4CJ0 - chains A and B; structure by X-ray diffraction, 1.10 A resolution.

== Chain A ==
Molecule: Endoglucanase D
From: Clostridium thermocellum
Notes: EC 3.2.1.4
Reference sequence: P0C2S4 (GUND_CLOTM); residues 25-649 here correspond to UniProt positions 1-625 (UniProt number = residue number - 24)
Chain sequence (625 residues; each row starts with the number of its first residue):
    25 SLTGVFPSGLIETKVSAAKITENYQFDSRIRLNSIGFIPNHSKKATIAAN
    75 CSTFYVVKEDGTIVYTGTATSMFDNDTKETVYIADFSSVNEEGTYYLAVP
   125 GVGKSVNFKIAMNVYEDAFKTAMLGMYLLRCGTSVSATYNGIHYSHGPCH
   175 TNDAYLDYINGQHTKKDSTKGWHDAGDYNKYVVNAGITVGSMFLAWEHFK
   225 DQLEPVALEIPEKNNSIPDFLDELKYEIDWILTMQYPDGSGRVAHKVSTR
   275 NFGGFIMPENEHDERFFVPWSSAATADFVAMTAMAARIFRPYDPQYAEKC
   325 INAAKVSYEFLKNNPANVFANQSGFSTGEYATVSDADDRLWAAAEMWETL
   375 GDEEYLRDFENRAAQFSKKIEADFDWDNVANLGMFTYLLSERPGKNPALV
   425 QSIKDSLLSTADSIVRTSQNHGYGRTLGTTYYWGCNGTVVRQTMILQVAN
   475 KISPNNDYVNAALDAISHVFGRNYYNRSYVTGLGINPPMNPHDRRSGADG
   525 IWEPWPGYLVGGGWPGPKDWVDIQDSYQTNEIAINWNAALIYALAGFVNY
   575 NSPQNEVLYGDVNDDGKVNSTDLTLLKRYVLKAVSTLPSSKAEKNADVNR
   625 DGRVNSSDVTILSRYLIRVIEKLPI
Disordered / not traced: 25-41, 576-649
Bound ions: Zn2+: Cys155, Cys173, His174, His197; Ca2+ site 1: Glu236, Asn239, Ile241, Asp243, Asp246; Ca2+ site 2: Thr356, Ser358, Asp361, Asp362, Asp401; Ca2+ site 3: Ser520, Asp523, Ile525
Swiss-Prot annotation at these positions:
  - active site: Asp201 (Nucleophile), His516, Asp546, Glu555 (Proton donor)
What the authors report for this chain:
  - catalytic residues: Asp198, Asp201, Glu555 (citing earlier work)
  - specificity-determining residues: Glu353, Val357, Trp538 (by similarity / conservation)

== Chain B ==
Molecule: E12 affitin
From: Synthetic construct
Chain sequence (81 residues; each row starts with the number of its first residue; numbers below 1 keep their minus sign (Met-10 is residue -10)):
   -10 MRGSHHHHHHGSVKVKFVSSGEEKEVDTSKIKKVWRNLTKYGTIVQFTYD
    40 DNGKTGRGYVRELDAPKELLDMLARAEGKLN
Disordered / not traced: -10 to 1, 40-44, 67-70

== Chain A / chain B interface ==
Pairs across the interface (26; chain A residue first):
  Ala199(A) - Lys29(B)
  Phe276(A) - Tyr30(B)
  Thr351(A) - Tyr30(B)
  Gly352(A) - Lys29(B)
  Gly352(A) - Tyr30(B)
  Glu353(A) - Lys29(B)  hydrogen bond (backbone-backbone)
  Glu353(A) - Tyr30(B)
  Tyr354(A) - Lys29(B)  hydrogen bond (backbone-backbone)
  Ala355(A) - Leu27(B)
  Trp400(A) - Leu27(B)  hydrophobic
  Trp400(A) - Thr28(B)
  Trp400(A) - Lys29(B)
  Asp401(A) - Leu27(B)
  Tyr455(A) - Gln35(B)  hydrogen bond (backbone-side chain)
  Tyr456(A) - Asn26(B)
  Trp457(A) - Thr28(B)
  Trp457(A) - Tyr30(B)  hydrophobic
  Trp538(A) - Ile33(B)  hydrophobic
  Trp538(A) - Gln35(B)
  Trp538(A) - Tyr48(B)  hydrophobic
  Pro539(A) - Gln35(B)
  Pro539(A) - Arg46(B)  hydrogen bond (backbone-side chain)
  Gly540(A) - Arg46(B)
  Pro541(A) - Arg46(B)
  Tyr551(A) - Arg50(B)  hydrogen bond
  Glu555(A) - Lys29(B)  salt bridge
Also at the interface, not in a pair above, chain A (24 interface residues in all): Asp100, Asp198, Asp201, Thr356, Val357, Gln552
Interface features reported in the paper:
  - specific contacts: Glu353(A)-Lys29(B) (hydrogen bond), Tyr354(A)-Lys29(B) (hydrogen bond), Tyr551(A)-Arg50(B), Glu555(A)-Lys29(B) (salt bridge), Gln35(B)-Tyr455(A) (hydrogen bond), Arg46(B)-Pro539(A) (hydrogen bond)
  - interface residues, chain A: Glu353(A), Tyr354(A), Val357(A), Tyr455(A), Trp538(A), Pro539(A), Tyr551(A), Glu555(A)

== In short ==
24 residues of chain A and 10 residues of chain B are in contact, with 5 hydrogen bonds and 1 salt bridge.
Polar contacts include Glu555(A)-Lys29(B), Tyr455(A)-Gln35(B) and Pro539(A)-Arg46(B). The paper describes
hydrogen bonds between Glu353(A) and Lys29(B), Tyr354(A) and Lys29(B) and Gln35(B) and Tyr455(A) among others;
a contact between Tyr551(A) and Arg50(B); a salt bridge between Glu555(A) and Lys29(B). From the paper:
catalytic residues Asp198(A), Asp201(A) and Glu555(A); interface residues Glu353(A), Tyr354(A) and Val357(A)
among others.
Here chain A is Endoglucanase D (Clostridium thermocellum) and chain B is E12 affitin (Synthetic construct).
Entry 4CJ0 (Crystal structure of CelD in complex with affitin E12) was determined by X-ray diffraction,
deposited together with 4CJ1 and 4CJ2.
